Entry 8FN6 (electron microscopy, 3.70 A resolution); this record covers chains g and 6 of the 7 polymer chains in the assembly.

Chain g:
Molecule: gRNA
From: Trypanosoma brucei
Sequence (46 nucleotides; row label = number of the first residue in the row; note: 102 numbers in that range are skipped by the numbering (no residue carries them; nothing is unmodelled there)):
     2 UAUAUUUUUU UUUUUUUUUU UUU
   127 AAAAAAAAAA AAAAAAAAUU UUU
Covalent attachments: adenosine-5'-triphosphate (ATP) linked to U2

Chain 6:
Name: RNA-editing substrate-binding complex protein 6 (RESC6)
From: Trypanosoma brucei
UniProt: Q57ZX7 (Q57ZX7_TRYB2); residues 1-516 here = UniProt positions 1-516
Amino-acid sequence (516 residues; each row starts with the number of its first residue):
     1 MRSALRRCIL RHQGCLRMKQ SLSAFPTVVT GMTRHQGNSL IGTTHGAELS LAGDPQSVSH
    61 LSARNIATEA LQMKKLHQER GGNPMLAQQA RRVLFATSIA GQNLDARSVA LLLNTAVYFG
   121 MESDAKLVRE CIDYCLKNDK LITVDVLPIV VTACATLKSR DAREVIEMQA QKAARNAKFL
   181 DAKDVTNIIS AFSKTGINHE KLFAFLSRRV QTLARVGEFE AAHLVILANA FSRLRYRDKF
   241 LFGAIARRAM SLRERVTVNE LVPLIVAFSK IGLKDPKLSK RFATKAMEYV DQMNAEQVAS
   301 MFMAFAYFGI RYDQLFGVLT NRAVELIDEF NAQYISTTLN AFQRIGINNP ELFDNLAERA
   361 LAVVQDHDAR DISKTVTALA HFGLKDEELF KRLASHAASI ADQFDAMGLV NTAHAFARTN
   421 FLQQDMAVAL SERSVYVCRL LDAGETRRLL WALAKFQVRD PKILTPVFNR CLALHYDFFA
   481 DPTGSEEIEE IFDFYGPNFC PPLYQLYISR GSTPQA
Not modelled in the structure: 1-57, 510-516

Interface between chain g and chain 6:
Residue-residue contacts (10):
  U6(g) / Phe-240(6)  base contact
  U7(g) / Phe-240(6)  base contact
  A144(g) / Arg-215(6)  salt bridge to the phosphate
  U145(g) / Arg-208(6)  hydrogen bond to the sugar
  U145(g) / Phe-240(6)  base contact
  U146(g) / Arg-208(6)  sugar contact
  U147(g) / Lys-178(6)  base contact
  U147(g) / Phe-205(6)  stacking on the base
  U147(g) / Arg-208(6)  salt bridge to the phosphate
  U149(g) / Arg-175(6)  hydrogen bond to the sugar
Interface residues without a listed pair, chain 6 (8 interface residues in all): Ala-174, Gln-211

In short:
The interface between chain g and chain 6 involves 7 residues on one side and 8 on the other; the contacts
include 2 hydrogen bonds, 2 salt bridges and 1 aromatic stacking contact. Polar pairs include
U145(g)/Arg-208(6), U149(g)/Arg-175(6) and A144(g)/Arg-215(6).
Here chain g is gRNA and chain 6 is RNA-editing substrate-binding complex protein 6 (RESC6), both from
Trypanosoma brucei. Entry 8FN6 (Cryo-EM structure of RNase-untreated RESC-A in trypanosomal RNA editing) was
determined by electron microscopy, deposited together with 8FN4, 8FNC, 8FNF, 8FNI and 8FNK.
